Entry 1H2Y (X-ray diffraction, 1.78 A resolution); this record covers chain A.

== Chain A ==
Name: Prolyl endopeptidase
From: Sus scrofa
Notes: EC 3.4.21.26
UniProtKB: P23687 (PPCE_PIG); residues 1-710 here = UniProt positions 1-710
Amino-acid sequence (710 residues; each row starts with the number of its first residue):
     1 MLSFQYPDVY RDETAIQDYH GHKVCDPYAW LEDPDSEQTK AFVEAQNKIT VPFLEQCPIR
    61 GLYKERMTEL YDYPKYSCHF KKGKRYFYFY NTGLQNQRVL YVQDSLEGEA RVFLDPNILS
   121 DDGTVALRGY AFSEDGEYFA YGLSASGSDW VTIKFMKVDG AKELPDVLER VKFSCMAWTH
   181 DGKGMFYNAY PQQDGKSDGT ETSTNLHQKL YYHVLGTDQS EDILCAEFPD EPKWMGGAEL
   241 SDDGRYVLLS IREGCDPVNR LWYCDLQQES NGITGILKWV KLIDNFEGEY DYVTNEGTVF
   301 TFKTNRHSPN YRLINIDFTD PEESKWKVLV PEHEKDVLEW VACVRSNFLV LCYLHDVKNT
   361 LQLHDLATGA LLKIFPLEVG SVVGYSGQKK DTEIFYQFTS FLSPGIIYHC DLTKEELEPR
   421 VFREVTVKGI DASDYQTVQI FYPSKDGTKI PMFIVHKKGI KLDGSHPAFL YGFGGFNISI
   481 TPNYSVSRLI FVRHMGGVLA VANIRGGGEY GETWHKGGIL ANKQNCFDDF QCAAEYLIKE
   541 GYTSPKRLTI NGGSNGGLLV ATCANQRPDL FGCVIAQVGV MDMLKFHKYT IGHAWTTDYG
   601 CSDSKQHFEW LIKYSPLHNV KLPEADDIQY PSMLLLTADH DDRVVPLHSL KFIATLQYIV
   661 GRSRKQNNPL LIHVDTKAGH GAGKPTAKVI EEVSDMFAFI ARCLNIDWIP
Sequence notes: engineered mutation Phe473 (Tyr in P23687)
Curated features (UniProtKB/Swiss-Prot):
  - active site (Charge relay system): Ser554, Asp641, His680
  - modified residue: Met1 (N-acetylmethionine), Lys157 (N6-acetyllysine)
Glycans and other covalent adducts: N-benzyloxycarbonyl-L-prolyl-L-prolinal (ZPR) linked to Ser554
Residues lining bound ligands: N-benzyloxycarbonyl-L-prolyl-L-prolinal (ZPR): Phe173, Met235, Gly254, Cys255, Phe473, Phe476, Ile478, Asn555, Val580, Ile591, Ala594, Trp595, Tyr599, Arg643, Val644, His680

== Overview ==
Covalently linked N-benzyloxycarbonyl-L-prolyl-L-prolinal: at Ser554. UniProt lists 3 active-site residues.
Chain A is Prolyl endopeptidase (Sus scrofa); the structure, Prolyl oligopeptidase from porcine brain, Y473F
mutant with covalently bound inhibitor Z-pro-prolinal, was determined by X-ray diffraction, deposited together
with 1H2W, 1H2X and 1H2Z.
